Entry 3EY9 (X-ray diffraction, 2.90 A resolution); this record covers chains A and B.

[Chain A (and B)]
Name: Pyruvate dehydrogenase [cytochrome]
Organism: Escherichia coli
Notes: EC 1.2.2.2; chain B of this document is another copy of the same molecule, construct and numbering; everything in this record applies to it too
UniProtKB: P07003 (POXB_ECOLI); numbering as in UniProt (aligned over 1-572)
Chain sequence (572 residues; row label = number of the first residue in the row):
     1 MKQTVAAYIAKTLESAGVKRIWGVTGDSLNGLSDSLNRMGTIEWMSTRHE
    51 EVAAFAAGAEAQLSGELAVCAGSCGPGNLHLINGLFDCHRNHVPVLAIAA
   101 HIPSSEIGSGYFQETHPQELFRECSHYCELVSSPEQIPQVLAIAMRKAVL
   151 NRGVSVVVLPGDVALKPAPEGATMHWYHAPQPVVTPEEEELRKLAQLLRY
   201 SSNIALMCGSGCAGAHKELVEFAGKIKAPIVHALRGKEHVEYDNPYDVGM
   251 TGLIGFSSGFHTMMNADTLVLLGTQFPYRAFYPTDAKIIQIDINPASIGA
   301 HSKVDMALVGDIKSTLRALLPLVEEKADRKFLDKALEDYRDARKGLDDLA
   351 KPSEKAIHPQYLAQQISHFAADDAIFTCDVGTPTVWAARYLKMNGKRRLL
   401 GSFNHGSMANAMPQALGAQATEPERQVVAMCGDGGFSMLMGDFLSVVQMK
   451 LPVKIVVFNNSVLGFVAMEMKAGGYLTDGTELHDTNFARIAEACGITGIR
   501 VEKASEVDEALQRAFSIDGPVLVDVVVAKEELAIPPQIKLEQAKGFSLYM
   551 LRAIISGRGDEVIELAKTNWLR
Unresolved in the structure: 1
Ion coordination: Mg2+: Asp433, Asn460 (together with thiamine diphosphate)
Ligand contacts:
  - FAD (flavin-adenine dinucleotide): His92, Arg152, Gly209, Ser210, Gly211, His232, Ala233, Leu234, Arg235, Gly236, Met250, Thr251, Gly252, Leu253, Ile254, Gly255, Gly273, Thr274, Gln275, Phe276, Pro277, Tyr278, Asp292, Ile293, Asn294, Ser297, Gly310, Asp311, Ile312, Val380, Thr384, Ser402, Phe403, Asn404, Tyr549
  - thiamine diphosphate (TPP), molecule 1: Val24, Thr25, Gly26, Glu50, Ser73, Pro76, Gly77, His80, Gln113
  - thiamine diphosphate (TPP), molecule 2: Val380, Gly381, Thr382, Pro383, Gly406, Ser407, Met408, Gly432, Asp433, Gly434, Gly435, Met438, Asn460, Val462, Leu463, Gly464, Leu482
What the authors report for this chain:
  - contacts within the chain: Asp328-Arg572 (salt bridge), Asp348-Arg558, Ser556-Asp560
  - binding site for thiamine diphosphate: Val380 (proposed by the authors, not directly observed)
  - binding site for flavin-adenine dinucleotide: Phe112 to Gln113 (citing earlier work)
  - conformationally variable residues (side-chain flip): Phe465
  - catalytic residues: Phe465 (proposed by the authors, not directly observed)

[Interface between chain A and chain B]
Pairs across the interface - 125 pairs, chain A then chain B:
  Thr25(A) - Gly479(B)  hydrogen bond (side chain-backbone)
  Asp27(A) - Ser547(B)
  Asn37(A) - Thr477(B)
  Trp44(A) - Asp478(B)
  Ser46(A) - Asp478(B)
  Arg48(A) - Ser437(B)  hydrogen bond
  Arg48(A) - Met438(B)
  Arg48(A) - Leu482(B)
  His49(A) - Glu51(B)  salt bridge
  His49(A) - Met438(B)
  His49(A) - Leu439(B)
  Glu50(A) - Met438(B)
  Glu51(A) - His49(B)  salt bridge
  Glu51(A) - His80(B)  salt bridge
  Pro76(A) - Asn83(B)
  Pro76(A) - His405(B)
  Pro76(A) - Gly406(B)
  Pro76(A) - Ser407(B)
  Leu79(A) - Ile82(B)  hydrophobic
  Leu79(A) - Asn83(B)
  Leu79(A) - Phe86(B)  hydrophobic
  His80(A) - Glu51(B)  salt bridge
  His80(A) - Asn83(B)  hydrogen bond
  His80(A) - Met438(B)
  Ile82(A) - Leu79(B)  hydrophobic
  Ile82(A) - Leu120(B)  hydrophobic
  Asn83(A) - Pro76(B)
  Asn83(A) - Leu79(B)
  Asn83(A) - His80(B)  hydrogen bond
  Phe86(A) - Leu79(B)  hydrophobic
  Phe86(A) - Thr115(B)
  Arg90(A) - Gly110(B)  hydrogen bond (side chain-backbone)
  Arg90(A) - Tyr111(B)  hydrogen bond (side chain-backbone)
  Pro103(A) - Met550(B)  hydrophobic
  Glu106(A) - Arg279(B)  salt bridge
  Ser109(A) - Ala300(B)
  Ser109(A) - His301(B)  hydrogen bond (backbone-side chain)
  Gly110(A) - Arg90(B)  hydrogen bond (backbone-side chain)
  Gly110(A) - His301(B)
  Tyr111(A) - Arg90(B)  hydrogen bond (backbone-side chain)
  Tyr111(A) - Pro277(B)
  Tyr111(A) - Met550(B)
  Phe112(A) - Phe403(B)
  Phe112(A) - Asn404(B)
  Phe112(A) - Gly406(B)
  Gln113(A) - Asn404(B)  hydrogen bond (backbone-backbone)
  Gln113(A) - His405(B)
  Gln113(A) - Gly406(B)  hydrogen bond (side chain-backbone)
  Thr115(A) - Phe86(B)
  Thr115(A) - Glu123(B)
  Thr115(A) - His405(B)
  His116(A) - Glu123(B)  salt bridge
  Glu119(A) - Glu123(B)
  Leu120(A) - Ile82(B)  hydrophobic
  Leu120(A) - Leu120(B)
  Leu120(A) - Glu123(B)
  Glu123(A) - Thr115(B)
  Glu123(A) - His116(B)  salt bridge
  Glu123(A) - Leu120(B)
  Asp162(A) - Gly545(B)
  Leu165(A) - Gln542(B)
  Leu165(A) - Ala543(B)
  Leu165(A) - Gly545(B)
  Lys166(A) - Lys544(B)  hydrogen bond (side chain-backbone)
  Pro277(A) - Tyr111(B)
  Arg279(A) - Glu106(B)  salt bridge
  Ala300(A) - Ser109(B)
  His301(A) - Ser109(B)  hydrogen bond (side chain-backbone)
  His301(A) - Gly110(B)
  Phe403(A) - Phe112(B)
  Asn404(A) - Phe112(B)
  Asn404(A) - Gln113(B)  hydrogen bond (backbone-backbone)
  His405(A) - Pro76(B)
  His405(A) - Gln113(B)
  His405(A) - Thr115(B)
  Gly406(A) - Pro76(B)
  Gly406(A) - Phe112(B)
  Gly406(A) - Gln113(B)  hydrogen bond (backbone-side chain)
  Ser407(A) - Pro76(B)
  Ser437(A) - Arg48(B)  hydrogen bond
  Ser437(A) - Gly441(B)
  Ser437(A) - Leu444(B)
  Met438(A) - Arg48(B)
  Met438(A) - His49(B)
  Met438(A) - Glu50(B)
  Met438(A) - His80(B)
  Leu439(A) - His49(B)
  Met440(A) - Met440(B)
  Met440(A) - Gly441(B)
  Gly441(A) - Ser437(B)
  Gly441(A) - Met440(B)
  Leu444(A) - Ser437(B)
  Leu444(A) - Thr485(B)
  Val447(A) - His483(B)
  Gln448(A) - Glu481(B)
  Gln448(A) - Leu482(B)
  Gln448(A) - His483(B)
  Thr477(A) - Asn37(B)
  Asp478(A) - Trp44(B)
  Asp478(A) - Ser46(B)
  Gly479(A) - Thr25(B)  hydrogen bond (backbone-side chain)
  Gly479(A) - Trp44(B)
  Glu481(A) - Gln448(B)
  Leu482(A) - Arg48(B)
  Leu482(A) - Gln448(B)
  His483(A) - Arg48(B)
  His483(A) - Val447(B)
  His483(A) - Gln448(B)
  Thr485(A) - Leu444(B)
  Asn486(A) - Ala493(B)
  Arg489(A) - Ala493(B)
  Ile490(A) - Ala493(B)
  Ile490(A) - Cys494(B)  hydrophobic
  Ala493(A) - Asn486(B)
  Ala493(A) - Arg489(B)
  Ala493(A) - Ile490(B)
  Cys494(A) - Ile490(B)  hydrophobic
  Gln542(A) - Leu165(B)
  Ala543(A) - Leu165(B)
  Lys544(A) - Lys166(B)  hydrogen bond (backbone-side chain)
  Gly545(A) - Asp162(B)
  Gly545(A) - Leu165(B)
  Ser547(A) - Asp27(B)
  Met550(A) - Pro103(B)  hydrophobic
  Met550(A) - Tyr111(B)
Interface residues without a listed pair, chain A (80 interface residues in all): Val24, Gly75, Ser105, Glu114, Gln275, Tyr278, Ser402, Asp433, Gly434, Leu463, Tyr475, Thr480, Phe487, Tyr549
Interface residues without a listed pair, chain B (79 interface residues in all): Val24, Gly75, Ser105, Glu114, Glu119, Gln275, Tyr278, Ser402, Asp433, Leu463, Tyr475, Thr480, Phe487, Tyr549

[In short]
Chain A and chain B form an interface of 80 and 79 residues respectively, with 18 hydrogen bonds and 8 salt
bridges. Polar pairs include His49(A)-Glu51(B), Glu51(A)-His80(B) and Glu106(A)-Arg279(B). Bound to chain A:
thiamine diphosphate and flavin-adenine dinucleotide. From the paper: the catalytic residue Phe465(A); a
binding site for thiamine diphosphate at Val380(A).
Both chains are Pyruvate dehydrogenase [cytochrome] (Escherichia coli). Entry 3EY9 (Structural basis for
membrane binding and catalytic activation of the peripheral membrane enzyme pyruvate oxidase from ...) was
determined by X-ray diffraction, deposited together with 3EYA.
